Entry 6K9K (electron microscopy, 7.82 A resolution (low resolution: residue-level contacts below are approximate; hydrogen-bond / salt-bridge calls are withheld)); this record covers chain A.

# Chain A
Protein: Serine-protein kinase ATM
Source organism: Homo sapiens
Notes: EC 2.7.11.1
Reference sequence: Q13315 (ATM_HUMAN); residues 1-3056 here = UniProt positions 1-3056
Sequence (3056 residues; each row starts with the number of its first residue):
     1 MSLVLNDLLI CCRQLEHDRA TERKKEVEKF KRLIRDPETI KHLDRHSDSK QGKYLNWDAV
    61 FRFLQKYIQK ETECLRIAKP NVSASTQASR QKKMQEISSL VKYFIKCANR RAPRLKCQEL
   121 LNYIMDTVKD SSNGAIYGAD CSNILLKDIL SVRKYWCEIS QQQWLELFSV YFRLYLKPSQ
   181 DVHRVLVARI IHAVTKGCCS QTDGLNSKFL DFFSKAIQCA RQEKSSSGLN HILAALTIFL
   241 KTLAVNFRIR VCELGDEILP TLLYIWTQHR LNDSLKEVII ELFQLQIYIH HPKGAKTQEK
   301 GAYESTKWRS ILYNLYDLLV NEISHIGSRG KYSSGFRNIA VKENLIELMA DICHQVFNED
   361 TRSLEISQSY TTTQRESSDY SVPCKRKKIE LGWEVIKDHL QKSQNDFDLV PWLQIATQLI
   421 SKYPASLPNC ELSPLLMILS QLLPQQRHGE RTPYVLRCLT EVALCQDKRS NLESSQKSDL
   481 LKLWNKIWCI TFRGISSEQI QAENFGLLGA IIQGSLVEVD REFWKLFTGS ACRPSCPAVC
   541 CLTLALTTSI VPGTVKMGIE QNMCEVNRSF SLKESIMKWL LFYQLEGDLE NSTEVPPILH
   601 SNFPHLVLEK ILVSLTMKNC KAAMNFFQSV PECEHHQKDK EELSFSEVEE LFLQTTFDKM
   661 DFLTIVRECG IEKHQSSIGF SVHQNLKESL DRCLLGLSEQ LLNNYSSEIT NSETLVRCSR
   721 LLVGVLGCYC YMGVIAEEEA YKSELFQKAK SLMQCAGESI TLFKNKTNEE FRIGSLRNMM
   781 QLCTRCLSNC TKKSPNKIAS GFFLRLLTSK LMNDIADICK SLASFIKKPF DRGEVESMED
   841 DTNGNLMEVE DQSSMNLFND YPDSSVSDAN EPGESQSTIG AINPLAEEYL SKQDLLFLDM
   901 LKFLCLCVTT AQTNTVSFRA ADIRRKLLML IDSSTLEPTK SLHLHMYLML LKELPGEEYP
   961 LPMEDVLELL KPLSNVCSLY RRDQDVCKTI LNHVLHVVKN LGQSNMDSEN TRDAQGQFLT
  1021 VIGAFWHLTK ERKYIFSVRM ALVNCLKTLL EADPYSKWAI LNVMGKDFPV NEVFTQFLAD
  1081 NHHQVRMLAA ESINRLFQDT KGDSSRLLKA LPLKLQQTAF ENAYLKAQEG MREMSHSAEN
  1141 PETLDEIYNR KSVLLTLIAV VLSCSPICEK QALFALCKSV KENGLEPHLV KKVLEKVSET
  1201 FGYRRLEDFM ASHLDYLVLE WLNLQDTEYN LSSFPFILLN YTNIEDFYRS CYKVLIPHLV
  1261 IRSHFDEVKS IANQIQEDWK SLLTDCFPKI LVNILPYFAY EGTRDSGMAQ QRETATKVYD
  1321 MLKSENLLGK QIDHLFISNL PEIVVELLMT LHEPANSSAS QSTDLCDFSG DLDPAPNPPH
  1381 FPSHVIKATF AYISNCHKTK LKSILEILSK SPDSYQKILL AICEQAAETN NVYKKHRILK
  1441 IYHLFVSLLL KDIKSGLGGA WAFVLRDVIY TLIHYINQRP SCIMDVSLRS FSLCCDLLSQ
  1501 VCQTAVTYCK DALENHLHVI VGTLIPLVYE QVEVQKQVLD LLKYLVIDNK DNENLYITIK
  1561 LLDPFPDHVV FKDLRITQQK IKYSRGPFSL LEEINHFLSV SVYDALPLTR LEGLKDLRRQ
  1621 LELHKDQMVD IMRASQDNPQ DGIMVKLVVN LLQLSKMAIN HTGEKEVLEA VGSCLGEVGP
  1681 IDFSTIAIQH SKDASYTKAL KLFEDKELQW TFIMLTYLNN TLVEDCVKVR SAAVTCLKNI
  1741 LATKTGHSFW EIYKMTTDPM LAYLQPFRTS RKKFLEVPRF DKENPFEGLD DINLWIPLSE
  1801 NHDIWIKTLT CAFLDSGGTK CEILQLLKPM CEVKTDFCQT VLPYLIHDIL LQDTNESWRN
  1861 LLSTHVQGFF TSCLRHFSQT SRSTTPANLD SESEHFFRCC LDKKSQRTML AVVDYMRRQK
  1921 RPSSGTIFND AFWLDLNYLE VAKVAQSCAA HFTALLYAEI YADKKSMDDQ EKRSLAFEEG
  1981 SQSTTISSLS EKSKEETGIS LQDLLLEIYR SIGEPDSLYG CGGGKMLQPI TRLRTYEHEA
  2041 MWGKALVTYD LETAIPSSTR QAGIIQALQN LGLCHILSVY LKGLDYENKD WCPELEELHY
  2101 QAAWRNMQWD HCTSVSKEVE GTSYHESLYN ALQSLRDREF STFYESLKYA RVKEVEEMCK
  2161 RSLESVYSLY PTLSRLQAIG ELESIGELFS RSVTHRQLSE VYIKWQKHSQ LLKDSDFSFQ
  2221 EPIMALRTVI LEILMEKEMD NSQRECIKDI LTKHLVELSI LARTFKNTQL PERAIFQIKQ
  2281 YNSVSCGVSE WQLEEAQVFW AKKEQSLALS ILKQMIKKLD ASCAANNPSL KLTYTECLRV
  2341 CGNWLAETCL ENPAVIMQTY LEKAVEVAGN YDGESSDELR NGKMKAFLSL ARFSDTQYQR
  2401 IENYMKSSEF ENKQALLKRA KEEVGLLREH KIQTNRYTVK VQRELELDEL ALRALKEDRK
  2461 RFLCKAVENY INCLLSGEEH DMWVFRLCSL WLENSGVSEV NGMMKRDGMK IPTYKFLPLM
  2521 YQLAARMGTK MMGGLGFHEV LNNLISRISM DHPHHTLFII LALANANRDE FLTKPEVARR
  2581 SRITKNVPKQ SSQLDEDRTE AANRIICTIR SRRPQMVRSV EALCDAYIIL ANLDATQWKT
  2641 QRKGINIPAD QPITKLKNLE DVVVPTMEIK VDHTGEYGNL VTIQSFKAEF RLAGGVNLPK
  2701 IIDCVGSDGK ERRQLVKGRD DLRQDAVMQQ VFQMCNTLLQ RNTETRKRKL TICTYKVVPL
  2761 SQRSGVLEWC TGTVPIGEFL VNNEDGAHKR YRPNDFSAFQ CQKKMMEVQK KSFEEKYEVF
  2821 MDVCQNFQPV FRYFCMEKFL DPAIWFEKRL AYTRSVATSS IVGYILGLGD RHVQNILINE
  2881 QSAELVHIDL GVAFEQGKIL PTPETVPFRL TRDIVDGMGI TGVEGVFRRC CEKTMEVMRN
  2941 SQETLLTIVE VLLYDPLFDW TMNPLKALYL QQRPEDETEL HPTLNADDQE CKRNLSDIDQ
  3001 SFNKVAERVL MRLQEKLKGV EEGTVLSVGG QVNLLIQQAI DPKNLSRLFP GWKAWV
Unresolved in the structure: 1-5, 66-91, 131-133, 201-205, 284-304, 325-335, 358-410, 423-431, 534-537, 550-554, 569-575, 589-602, 663-679, 765-829, 862-871, 891-919, 934-937, 1094-1101, 1185-1187, 1223-1235, 1317-1340, 1360-1364, 1375-1377, 1390-1400, 1771-1796, 1977-1995, 2022-2122, 2423-2435, 2572-2594, 2980-2997
From the paper describing this entry:
  - conformationally variable residues (domain motion): Asp-2597, Ala-2626, Asp-2795, Met-3011
  - post-translational modification sites: Ser-1981

# Overview
The paper reports a modification site at Ser-1981; conformational variability at Asp-2597, Ala-2626 and
Asp-2795 among others.
Chain A is Serine-protein kinase ATM (Homo sapiens); the structure, Monomeric human ATM (Ataxia telangiectasia
mutated) kinase, was determined by electron microscopy, deposited together with 6K9L.
